Entry 8IU8 (X-ray diffraction, 1.85 A resolution); this record covers chain A.

[Chain A]
Molecule: Candidate dextranase Glycoside hydrolase family 66
From: Flavobacterium johnsoniae UW101
UniProt: A5FBI2 (A5FBI2_FLAJ1); numbering as in UniProt (aligned over 34-586)
Amino-acid sequence (576 residues; row label = number of the first residue in the row):
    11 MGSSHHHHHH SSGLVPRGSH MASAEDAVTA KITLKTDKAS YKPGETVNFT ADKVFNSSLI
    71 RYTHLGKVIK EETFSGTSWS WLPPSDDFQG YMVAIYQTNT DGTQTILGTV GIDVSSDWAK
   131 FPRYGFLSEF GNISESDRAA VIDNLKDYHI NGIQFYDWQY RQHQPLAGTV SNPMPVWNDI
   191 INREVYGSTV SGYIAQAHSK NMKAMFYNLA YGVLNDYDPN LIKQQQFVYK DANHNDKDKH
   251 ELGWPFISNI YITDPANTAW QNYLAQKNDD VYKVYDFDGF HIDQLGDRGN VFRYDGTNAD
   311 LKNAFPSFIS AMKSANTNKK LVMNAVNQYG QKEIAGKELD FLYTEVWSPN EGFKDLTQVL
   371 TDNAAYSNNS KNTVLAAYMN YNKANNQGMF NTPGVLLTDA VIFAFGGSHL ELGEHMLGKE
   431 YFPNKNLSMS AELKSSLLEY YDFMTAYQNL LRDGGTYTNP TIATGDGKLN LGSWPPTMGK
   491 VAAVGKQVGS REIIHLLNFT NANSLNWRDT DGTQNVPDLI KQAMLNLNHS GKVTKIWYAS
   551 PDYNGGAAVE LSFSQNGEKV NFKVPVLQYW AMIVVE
Disordered / not traced: 11-38, 111-112
Construct notes: initiating methionine (11); expression tag (12-33)
From the paper describing this entry:
  - catalytic residues: Asp293, Glu355 (by similarity / conservation)

[In short]
From the paper: catalytic residues Asp293 and Glu355.
Chain A is Candidate dextranase Glycoside hydrolase family 66 (Flavobacterium johnsoniae UW101); the
structure, Crystal structure of GH66 endodextranase from Flavobacterium johnsoniae, was determined by X-ray
diffraction, deposited together with 8IU9, 8IUA, 8IUB and 8IUC.
